PDB entry 8ATV | electron microscopy, 3.39 A resolution | chains A and N of the 5 polymer chains in the assembly

# Chain A
Name: DNA-directed RNA polymerase, mitochondrial
From: Saccharomyces cerevisiae S288C
Notes: EC 2.7.7.6
UniProt: P13433 (RPOM_YEAST); residue numbers follow UniProt; this construct covers 100-1351
Sequence (1262 residues; each row starts with the number of its first residue):
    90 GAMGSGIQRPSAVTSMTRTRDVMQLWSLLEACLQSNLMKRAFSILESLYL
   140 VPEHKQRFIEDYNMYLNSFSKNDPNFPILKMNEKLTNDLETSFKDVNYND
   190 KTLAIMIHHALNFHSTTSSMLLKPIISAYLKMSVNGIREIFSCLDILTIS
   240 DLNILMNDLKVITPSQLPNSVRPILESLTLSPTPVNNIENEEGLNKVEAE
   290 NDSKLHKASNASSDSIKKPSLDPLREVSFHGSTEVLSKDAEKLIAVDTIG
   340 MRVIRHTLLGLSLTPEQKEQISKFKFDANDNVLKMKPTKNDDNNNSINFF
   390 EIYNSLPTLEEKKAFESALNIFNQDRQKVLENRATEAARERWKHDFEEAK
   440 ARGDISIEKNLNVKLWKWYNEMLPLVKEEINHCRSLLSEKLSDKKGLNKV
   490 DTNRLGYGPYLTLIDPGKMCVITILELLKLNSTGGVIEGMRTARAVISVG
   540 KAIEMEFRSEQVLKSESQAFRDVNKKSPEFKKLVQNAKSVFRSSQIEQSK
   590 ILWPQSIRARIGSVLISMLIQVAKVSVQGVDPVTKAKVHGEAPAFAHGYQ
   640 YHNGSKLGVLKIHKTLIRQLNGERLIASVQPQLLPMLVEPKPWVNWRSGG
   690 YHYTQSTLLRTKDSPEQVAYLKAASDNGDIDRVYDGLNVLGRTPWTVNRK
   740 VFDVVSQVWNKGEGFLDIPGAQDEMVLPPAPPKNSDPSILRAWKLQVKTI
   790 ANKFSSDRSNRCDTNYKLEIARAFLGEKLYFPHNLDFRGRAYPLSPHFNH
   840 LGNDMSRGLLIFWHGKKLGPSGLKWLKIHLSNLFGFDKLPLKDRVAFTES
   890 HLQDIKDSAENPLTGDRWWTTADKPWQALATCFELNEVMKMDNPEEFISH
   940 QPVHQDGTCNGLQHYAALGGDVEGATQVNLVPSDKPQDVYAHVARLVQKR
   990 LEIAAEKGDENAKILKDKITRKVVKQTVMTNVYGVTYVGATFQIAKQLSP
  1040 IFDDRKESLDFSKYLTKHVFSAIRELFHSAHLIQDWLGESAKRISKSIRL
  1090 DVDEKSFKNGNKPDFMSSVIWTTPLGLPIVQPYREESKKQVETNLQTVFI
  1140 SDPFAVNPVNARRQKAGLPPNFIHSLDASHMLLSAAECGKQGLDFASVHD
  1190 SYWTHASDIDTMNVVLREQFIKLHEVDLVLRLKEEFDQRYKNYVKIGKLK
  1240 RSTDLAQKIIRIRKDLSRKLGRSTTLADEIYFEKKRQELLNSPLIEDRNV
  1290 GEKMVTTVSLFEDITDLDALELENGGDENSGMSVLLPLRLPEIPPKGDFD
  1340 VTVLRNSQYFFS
Unresolved in the structure: 90-385, 556-588, 1310-1319
Construct notes: expression tag (90-99)
Residues lining bound ligands: GTP (guanosine-5'-triphosphate): Ser795, Asn799, Lys1035

# Chain N
Molecule: 36-nt DNA strand
Sequence (36 nucleotides; numbered 101 to 136; the number before each row is that of its first residue):
   101 CGAATAAGTATTGATATAAGTAAAAATGCATAATGC
Unresolved in the structure: 101-107, 135-136

# Interface between chain A and chain N
Pairs across the interface - 15 pairs, chain A then chain N:
  Asn487(A) - DA110(N)  hydrogen bond to the phosphate
  Tyr640(A) - DT117(N)  base contact
  Tyr640(A) - DA118(N)  sugar contact
  Asn642(A) - DA118(N)  base contact
  Gly643(A) - DT117(N)  hydrogen bond to the base
  Gly643(A) - DA118(N)  hydrogen bond to the base
  Ser644(A) - DT117(N)  base contact
  Lys645(A) - DA116(N)  base contact
  Lys645(A) - DT117(N)  hydrogen bond to the base
  Arg780(A) - DG120(N)  sugar contact
  Arg780(A) - DT121(N)  sugar contact
  Tyr1026(A) - DG128(N)  sugar contact
  Lys1081(A) - DT131(N)  salt bridge to the phosphate
  Lys1085(A) - DA132(N)  salt bridge to the phosphate
  Lys1154(A) - DT131(N)  phosphate contact
Other interface residues (no listed pair), chain A (12 interface residues in all): Arg1151

# Overview
12 residues of chain A face 9 of chain N across their interface; the contacts include 4 hydrogen bonds and 2
salt bridges. Polar contacts include Gly643(A)-DT117(N), Gly643(A)-DA118(N) and Lys645(A)-DT117(N). Bound to
chain A: GTP.
Here chain A is DNA-directed RNA polymerase, mitochondrial (Saccharomyces cerevisiae S288C) and chain N is a
36-nt DNA strand. Entry 8ATV (Cryo-EM structure of yeast mitochondrial RNA polymerase transcription initiation
complex with 5-mer RNA, pppGpGpApApA (IC5)) was determined by electron microscopy (same publication as 8AP1,
8ATT, 8ATW, 8C5S, 8C5U and 8Q63).
